Entry 1SGF (X-ray diffraction, 3.15 A resolution); this record covers chains B and X of the 6 polymer chains in the assembly.

# Chain B
Molecule: Nerve growth factor
Organism: Mus musculus
Notes: EC 3.4.21.35
UniProtKB: P01139 (NGF_MOUSE); residues 1-118 here correspond to UniProt positions 122-239 (UniProt number = residue number + 121)
Sequence (118 residues; row label = number of the first residue in the row):
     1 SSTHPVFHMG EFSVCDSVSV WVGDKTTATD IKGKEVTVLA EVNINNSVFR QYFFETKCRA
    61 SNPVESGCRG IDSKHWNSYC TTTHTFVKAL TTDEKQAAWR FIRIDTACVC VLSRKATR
Disordered / not traced: 1-9
Cystine bridges: Cys-15/Cys-80, Cys-58/Cys-108, Cys-68/Cys-110
Swiss-Prot annotation at these positions:
  - binding site (a 1-acyl-sn-glycero-3-phospho-(1D-myo-inositol)): Arg-50, Tyr-52, Lys-88
  - binding site (a 1-acyl-sn-glycero-3-phospho-L-serine): Arg-50, Lys-88
Reported in the primary citation:
  - conformationally variable residues (order/disorder transition): Ala-116 to Arg-118

# Chain X
Molecule: Nerve growth factor
Organism: Mus musculus
Notes: EC 3.4.21.35
UniProtKB: P00757 (KLK4_MOUSE); the construct lacks a stretch of the UniProt sequence and is renumbered around it, so the offset changes along the chain: 13-36 = UniProt 17-40; 38-61 = UniProt 41-64; 63-70 = UniProt 65-72; 72-77 = UniProt 73-78; 6 more segments
Sequence (240 residues; each row starts with the number of its first residue; note: 11 numbers in that range are skipped by the numbering (no residue carries them; nothing is unmodelled there); a row labelled like 77A-77C holds insertion residues (77A, then the next letters in order)):
    13 AAPPVQSQVD CENSQPWHVA VYRF
    38 NKYQCGGVLL DRNWVLTAAH CYND
    63 KYQVWLGK
    72 NNFLED
77A-77C EPS
    80 DQHRLVSKAI PHPDFN
95A-95K MSLLNEHTPQP
    96 EDDYSNDLML LRLSKPADIT DVVKPITLPT
   128 EEPKLGSTCL ASGWGSTTPI KFKYPDDLQC VNLKLLPNED CDKAHEMKVT DAMLCAGEM
186A-186B DG
   187 GSYTCEHDSG GPLICD
   207 GILQGITSWG PEPCGE
  222A P
   223 TEPSVYTKLI KFSSWIRETM ANNP
Disordered / not traced: 13-25, 72-76, 77A-77C, 141-144, 146-156, 245-246
Cystine bridges: Cys-42/Cys-58, Cys-136/Cys-201, Cys-168/Cys-182, Cys-191/Cys-220
Glycans and other covalent adducts: N-acetylglucosamine (NAG) linked to Asn-95
Metal / ion sites: Zn2+: Asp-77, His-82 (shared with 2 residues of chain Z)
Swiss-Prot annotation at these positions:
  - region: Ala-14 to Gln-20 (Activation peptide homolog)
  - binding site (Zn(2+)): Glu-76, His-82

# Chain B / chain X interface
Residue-residue contacts (17; chain B residue first):
  Ser-19(B) / Thr-190(X)
  Ser-19(B) / Cys-191(X)  hydrogen bond (backbone-backbone)
  Val-20(B) / Tyr-189(X)
  Trp-21(B) / Gly-187(X)
  Trp-21(B) / Ser-188(X)
  Trp-21(B) / Tyr-189(X)  hydrogen bond (backbone-backbone)
  Trp-21(B) / Cys-220(X)
  Trp-21(B) / Gly-221(X)
  Trp-21(B) / Pro-222A(X)  hydrophobic
  Val-22(B) / Gly-187(X)
  Gly-23(B) / Gly-187(X)  hydrogen bond (backbone-backbone)
  Asp-24(B) / Gly-187(X)  hydrogen bond (backbone-backbone)
  Tyr-52(B) / Tyr-189(X)
  Tyr-52(B) / Pro-222A(X)
  Tyr-52(B) / Thr-223(X)
  Phe-54(B) / Cys-191(X)  hydrophobic
  Phe-54(B) / Cys-220(X)  hydrophobic
Also at the interface, not in a pair above, chain B (9 interface residues in all): Gly-10
Also at the interface, not in a pair above, chain X (10 interface residues in all): Trp-67

# In short
9 residues of chain B face 10 of chain X across their interface, with 4 hydrogen bonds. Main-chain hydrogen
bonds include Ser-19(B)/Cys-191(X), Trp-21(B)/Tyr-189(X) and Gly-23(B)/Gly-187(X). Covalently linked
N-acetylglucosamine: at Asn-95(X). From the paper: conformational variability at Ala-116(B).
Here chain B is Nerve growth factor and chain X is Nerve growth factor, both from Mus musculus. Entry 1SGF
(Crystal structure of 7S ngf: A complex of nerve growth factor with four binding proteins (serine ...) was
determined by X-ray diffraction.
